Entry 2Z8Z (X-ray diffraction, 1.80 A resolution); this record covers chain A.

Chain A:
Molecule: Lipase
Organism: Pseudomonas sp
Notes: EC 3.1.1.3
UniProtKB: Q9RBY1 (Q9RBY1_9PSED); residues 1-617 here = UniProt positions 1-617
Sequence (617 residues; numbered 1 to 617; the number before each row is that of its first residue):
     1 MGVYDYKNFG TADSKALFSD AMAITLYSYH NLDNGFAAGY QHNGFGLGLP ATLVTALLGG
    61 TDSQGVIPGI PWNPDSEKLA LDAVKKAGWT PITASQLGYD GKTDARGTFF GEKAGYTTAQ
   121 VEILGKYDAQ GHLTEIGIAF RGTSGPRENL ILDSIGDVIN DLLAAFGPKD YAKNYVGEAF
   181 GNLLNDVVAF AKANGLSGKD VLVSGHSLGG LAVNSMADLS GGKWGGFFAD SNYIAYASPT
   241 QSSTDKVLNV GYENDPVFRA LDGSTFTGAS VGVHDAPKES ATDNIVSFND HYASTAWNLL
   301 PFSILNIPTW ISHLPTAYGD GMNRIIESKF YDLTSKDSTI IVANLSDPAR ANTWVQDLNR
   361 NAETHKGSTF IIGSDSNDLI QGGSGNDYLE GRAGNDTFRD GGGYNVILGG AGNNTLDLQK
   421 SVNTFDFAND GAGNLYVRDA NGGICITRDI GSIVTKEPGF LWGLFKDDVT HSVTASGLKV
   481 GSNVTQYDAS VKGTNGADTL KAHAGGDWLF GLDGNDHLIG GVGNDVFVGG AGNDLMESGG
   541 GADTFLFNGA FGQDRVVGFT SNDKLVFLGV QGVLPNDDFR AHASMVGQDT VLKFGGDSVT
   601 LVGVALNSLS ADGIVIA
Disordered / not traced: 1
Construct notes: engineered mutation Cys-445 (Ser in Q9RBY1)
Bound ions: Zn2+ site 1: Asp-128, His-132; Ca2+ site 1: Glu-253, Asp-275, Asp-283, Asn-284; Ca2+ site 2: Lys-278, Ala-281, Asp-283, Asp-337; Ca2+ site 3: Ser-374, Ser-376, Asp-378, Gly-391, Ala-393, Asp-396; Ca2+ site 4: Gly-383, Gly-385, Asp-387, Asp-400, Gly-402, Asn-405; Ca2+ site 5: Arg-392, Gly-394, Asp-396, Gly-409, Ala-411, Asn-414; Ca2+ site 6: Thr-494, Gly-496, Asp-498, Gly-511, Asp-513, Asp-516; Ca2+ site 7: His-503, Gly-523, Asp-525; Ca2+ site 8: Leu-512, Gly-514, Asp-516, Gly-529, Ala-531, Asp-534; Zn2+ site 2: His-517, Glu-537; Ca2+ site 9: Gly-521, Gly-523, Asp-525, Ser-538, Gly-540, Asp-543; Ca2+ site 10: Gly-530, Gly-532, Asp-534, Phe-551, Asp-554; 1 more Ca2+ sites not listed
Residues lining bound ligands: platinum (ii) ion (PT): Ile-407, Leu-416, Cys-445

Overview:
Bound to chain A: platinum (ii) ion. The Zn2+ site 1 is built by Asp-128 and His-132. Glu-253, Asp-275,
Asp-283 and Asn-284 form the Ca2+ site 1.
Chain A is Lipase (Pseudomonas sp); the structure, Crystal structure of a platinum-bound S445C mutant of
Pseudomonas sp. MIS38 lipase, was determined by X-ray diffraction together with 2Z8X from the same study.
